PDB entry 4MLE | X-ray diffraction, 2.60 A resolution | chain A

[Chain A]
Molecule: Glucokinase
From: Homo sapiens
Notes: EC 2.7.1.2
UniProt: P35557 (HXK4_HUMAN); residues 12-465 here = UniProt positions 12-465
Chain sequence (455 residues; each row starts with the number of its first residue):
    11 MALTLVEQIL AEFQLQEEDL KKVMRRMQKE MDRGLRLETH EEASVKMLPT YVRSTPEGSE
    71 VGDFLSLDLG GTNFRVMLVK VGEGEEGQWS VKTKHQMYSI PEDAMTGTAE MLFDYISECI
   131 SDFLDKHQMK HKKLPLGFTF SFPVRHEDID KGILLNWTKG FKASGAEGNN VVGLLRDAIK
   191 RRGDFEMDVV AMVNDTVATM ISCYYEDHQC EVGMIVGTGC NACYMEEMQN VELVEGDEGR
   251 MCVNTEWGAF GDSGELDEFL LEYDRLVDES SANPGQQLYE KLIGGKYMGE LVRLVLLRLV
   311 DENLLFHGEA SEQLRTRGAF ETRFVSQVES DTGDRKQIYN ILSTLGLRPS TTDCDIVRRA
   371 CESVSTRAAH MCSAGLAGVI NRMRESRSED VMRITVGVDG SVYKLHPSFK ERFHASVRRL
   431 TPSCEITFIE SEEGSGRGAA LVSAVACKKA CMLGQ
Not modelled in the structure: 11-13, 462-465
Construct notes: initiating methionine (11)
Residues lining bound ligands:
  - alpha-D-glucopyranose (GLC): S151, F152, P153, T168, K169, N204, D205, T206, I225, G229, C230, N231, E256, Q287, E290
  - VO1 (3-(benzyloxy)-N-(4-methyl-1,3-thiazol-2-yl)pyridin-2-amine): Y61, V62, R63, S64, P66, I159, M210, I211, Y214, Y215, C220, E221, M235, L451, V452, V455
Curated features (UniProtKB/Swiss-Prot):
  - binding site (ATP): D78 to N83, T228, G295, K296, T332 to S336, S411 to L415
  - binding site (substrate): S151, F152, T168, K169, N204, D205, N231, E256, E290
  - natural variant: V16 (V16E: In MODY2), I19 (I19N: In MODY2), L20 (L20P: In MODY2), R36 (R36W: In MODY2), E40 (E40K: In PNDM1), R43 (R43C: In PNDM1; R43H: In MODY2; R43S: In MODY2), G44 (G44S: In MODY2), H50 (H50D: In PNDM1), A53 (A53S: In MODY2), Y61 to Q465 (deletion: In MODY2), Y61 (Y61S: In MODY2), T65 (T65I: In HHF3), 89 further natural variant entries in UniProt
  - mutagenesis: S64 (S64P: Increased glucokinase activity based on measure of catalytic efficiency. Increased affinity for glucose), E177 (E177K: Small change in glucokinase activity), M197 (M197V: Increased glucokinase activity based on measure of catalytic efficiency. Increased affinity for glucose), I211 (I211F: Increased glucokinase activity based on measure of catalytic efficiency. Increased affinity for glucose), Y214 (Y214A: Increased glucokinase activity based on measure of catalytic efficiency. Increased affinity for glucose. No effect on affinity for ATP), Y215 (Y215A: Increased glucokinase activity based on measure of catalytic efficiency. Increased affinity for glucose. Loss of inhibition by GCKR. No effect on affinity for ATP), E256 (E256A: Inactive enzyme with no glucokinase activity), K414 (K414A: Small change in glucokinase activity), S453 (S453A: Increased glucokinase activity based on measure of catalytic efficiency. Increased affinity for glucose)

[Summary]
Chain A binds alpha-D-glucopyranose and compound VO1. From UniProt: 19 ATP-binding residues, 9
substrate-binding residues and 9 mutagenesis sites.
Chain A is Glucokinase (Homo sapiens); the structure, Human Glucokinase in Complex with Novel Amino Thiazole
Activator, was determined by X-ray diffraction (same publication as 4MLH).
